PDB entry 8VU5 | electron microscopy, 3.39 A resolution | chains A and B of the 3 polymer chains in the assembly

== Chain A ==
Protein: Thrombopoietin
From: Mus musculus
UniProtKB: P40226 (TPO_MOUSE); numbering as in UniProt (aligned over 22-184)
Amino-acid sequence (170 residues; each row starts with the number of its first residue):
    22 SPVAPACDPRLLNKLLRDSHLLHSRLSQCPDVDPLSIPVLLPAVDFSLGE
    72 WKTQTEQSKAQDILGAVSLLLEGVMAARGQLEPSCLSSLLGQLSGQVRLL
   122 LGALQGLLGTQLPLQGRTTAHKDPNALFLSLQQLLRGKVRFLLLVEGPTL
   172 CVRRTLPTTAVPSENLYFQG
Disordered / not traced: 22-25, 174-191
Construct notes: expression tag (185-191)
Disulfides: Cys-50/Cys-106

== Chain B ==
Protein: Thrombopoietin receptor
From: Mus musculus
UniProtKB: Q08351 (TPOR_MOUSE); numbering as in UniProt (aligned over 26-482)
Amino-acid sequence (463 residues; row label = number of the first residue in the row):
    26 QDVFLLALGTEPLNCFSQTFEDLTCFWDEEEAAPSGTYQLLYAYRGEKPR
    76 ACPLYSQSVPTFGTRYVCQFPAQDEVRLFFPLHLWVKNVSLNQTLIQRVL
   126 FVDSVGLPAPPRVIKARGGSQPGELQIHWEAPAPEISDFLRHELRYGPTD
   176 SSNATAPSVIQLLSTETCCPTLWMPNPVPVLDQPPCVHPTASQPHGPAPF
   226 LTVKGGSCLVSGLQAGKSYWLQLRSQPDGVSLRGSWGPWSFPVTVDLPGD
   276 AVTIGLQCFTLDLKMVTCQWQQQDRTSSQGFFRHSRTRCCPTDRDPTWEK
   326 CEEEEPRPGSQPALVSRCHFKSRNDSVIHILVEVTTAQGAVHSYLGSPFW
   376 IHQAVLLPTPSLHWREVSSGRLELEWQHQSSWAAQETCYQLRYTGEGRED
   426 WKVLEPSLGARGGTLELRPRARYSLQLRARLNGPTYQGPWSAWSPPARVS
   476 TGSETAWENLYFQ
Disordered / not traced: 32-35, 54-63, 200-228, 277-288, 329-340, 376-488
Construct notes: expression tag (483-488)
UniProt features mapped onto this chain:
  - motif: Trp-465 to Ser-469 (WSXWS motif)
  - glycosylation: Asn-117 (N-linked (GlcNAc...) asparagine)
  - mutagenesis: Phe-104 (F104S: Completely abrogated binding to THPO)
Disulfides: Cys-40/Cys-50, Cys-77/Cys-93, Cys-193/Cys-315, Cys-194/Cys-233, Cys-326/Cys-343

== Interface between chain A and chain B ==
Residue-residue contacts (20):
  Pro-26(A) / Ser-256(B)  hydrogen bond (backbone-side chain)
  Asp-29(A) / Val-255(B)
  Asp-29(A) / Ser-256(B)
  Arg-31(A) / Phe-164(B)
  Arg-31(A) / Asp-253(B)  salt bridge
  Arg-31(A) / Val-255(B)
  Leu-32(A) / Phe-104(B)  hydrophobic
  Leu-32(A) / Phe-164(B)
  Leu-32(A) / Ser-256(B)
  Lys-35(A) / Glu-160(B)
  Lys-35(A) / Phe-164(B)
  Arg-38(A) / Trp-198(B)
  Arg-99(A) / Gln-98(B)  hydrogen bond
  Arg-99(A) / Asp-99(B)  salt bridge
  Arg-119(A) / Asp-99(B)
  Arg-119(A) / Arg-102(B)
  Leu-120(A) / Phe-104(B)  hydrophobic
  Gly-123(A) / Phe-104(B)
  Gly-123(A) / Phe-105(B)
  Gln-126(A) / Phe-105(B)
Also at the interface, not in a pair above, chain A (13 interface residues in all): Gly-112, Ala-124
Also at the interface, not in a pair above, chain B (14 interface residues in all): Arg-70, Leu-103, Asp-163

== Overview ==
13 residues of chain A and 14 residues of chain B are in contact; the contacts include 2 hydrogen bonds and 2
salt bridges. Polar pairs include Arg-31(A)/Asp-253(B), Arg-99(A)/Asp-99(B) and Pro-26(A)/Ser-256(B). Curated
annotation (UniProt) lists one mutagenesis site on chain B.
Chain A is Thrombopoietin and chain B is Thrombopoietin receptor, both from Mus musculus; the structure,
Cryo-EM structure of MPL bound to TPO, was determined by electron microscopy.
